PDB entry 4YNN | X-ray diffraction, 3.20 A resolution | chains A and I of the 12 polymer chains in the assembly

== Chain A ==
Molecule: Protease DO
Organism: Legionella pneumophila subsp. pneumophila
Notes: EC 3.4.21.-
Reference sequence: Q5ZVV9 (Q5ZVV9_LEGPH); residues 1-436 here correspond to UniProt positions 31-466 (UniProt number = residue number + 30)
Chain sequence (448 residues; row label = number of the first residue in the row; numbers below 1 keep their minus sign (Met-11 is residue -11)):
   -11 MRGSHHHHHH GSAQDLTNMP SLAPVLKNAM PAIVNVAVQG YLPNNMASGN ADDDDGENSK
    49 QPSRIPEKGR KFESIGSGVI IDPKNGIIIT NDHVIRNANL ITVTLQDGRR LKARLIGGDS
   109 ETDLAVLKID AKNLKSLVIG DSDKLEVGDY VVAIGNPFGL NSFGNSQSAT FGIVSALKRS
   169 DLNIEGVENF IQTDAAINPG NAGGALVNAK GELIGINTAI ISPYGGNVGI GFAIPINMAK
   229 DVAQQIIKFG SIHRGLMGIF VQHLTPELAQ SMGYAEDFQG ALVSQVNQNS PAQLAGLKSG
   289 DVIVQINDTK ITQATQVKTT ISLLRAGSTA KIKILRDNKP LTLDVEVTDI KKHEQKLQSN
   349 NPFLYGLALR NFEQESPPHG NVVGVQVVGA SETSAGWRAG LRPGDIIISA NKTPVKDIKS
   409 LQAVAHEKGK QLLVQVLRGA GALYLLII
Disordered / not traced: -11 to 6, 30-59
Sequence notes: initiating methionine (-11); expression tag (-10 to 0); engineered mutation Ala190 (Ser220 in Q5ZVV9)

== Chain I ==
Molecule: Octapeptide
Organism: Escherichia coli
Chain sequence (8 residues; numbered 1 to 8; the number before each row is that of its first residue; X marks 8 residues of unknown identity (built as UNK)):
     1 XXXXXXXX

== Interface between chain A and chain I ==
Chain A residues in contact with chain I, 14 residues: Glu61, Ser62, Ile63, His81, Ile172, Asn186, Pro187, Gly188, Ala190, Thr206, Ala207, Ile208, Ile209, Ser210

== Overview ==
No residue of chain A is in contact with chain I.
Chain A is Protease DO (Legionella pneumophila subsp. pneumophila) and chain I is Octapeptide (Escherichia
coli); the structure, Structure of Legionella pneumophila DegQ (S190A variant), was determined by X-ray
diffraction (same publication as 4YO1).
